PDB entry 7XL4 | electron microscopy, 3.86 A resolution | chains A and B of the 7 polymer chains in the assembly

== Chain A (and B) ==
Molecule: DNA-directed RNA polymerase subunit alpha
Source organism: Pseudomonas aeruginosa PAO1
Notes: EC 2.7.7.6; chain B of this document is another copy of the same molecule, construct and numbering; everything in this record applies to it too
Reference sequence: O52760 (RPOA_PSEAE); residue numbers follow UniProt; this construct covers 1-333
Amino-acid sequence (345 residues; each row starts with the number of its first residue; numbers below 1 keep their minus sign (Met-11 is residue -11)):
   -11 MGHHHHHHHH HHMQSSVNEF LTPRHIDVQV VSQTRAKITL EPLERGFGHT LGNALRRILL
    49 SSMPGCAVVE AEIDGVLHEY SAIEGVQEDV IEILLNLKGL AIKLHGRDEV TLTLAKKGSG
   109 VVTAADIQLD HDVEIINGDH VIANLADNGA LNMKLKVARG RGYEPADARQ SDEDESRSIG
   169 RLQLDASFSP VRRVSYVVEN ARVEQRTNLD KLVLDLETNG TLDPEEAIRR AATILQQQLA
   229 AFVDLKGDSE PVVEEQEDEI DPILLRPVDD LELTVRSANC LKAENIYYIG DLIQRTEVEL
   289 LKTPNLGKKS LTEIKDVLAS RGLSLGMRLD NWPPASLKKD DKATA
Disordered / not traced: -11 to 7, 233-333 (chain B: -11 to 5, 135-138, 158-168, 233-333)
Construct notes: initiating methionine (-11); expression tag (-10 to 0)

== How chain A and chain B interact ==
Residue-residue contacts - 50 pairs, chain A then chain B:
  Thr10(A) - Gln225(B)  hydrogen bond (side chain-backbone)
  Pro11(A) - Gln226(B)
  Pro11(A) - Ala229(B)
  Ile14(A) - Phe230(B)  hydrophobic
  Glu32(A) - Arg149(B)  salt bridge
  Glu32(A) - Gln226(B)
  Phe35(A) - Ile46(B)  hydrophobic
  Phe35(A) - Ser50(B)
  Phe35(A) - Arg149(B)
  Phe35(A) - Ile222(B)  hydrophobic
  Phe35(A) - Gln226(B)
  His37(A) - Arg45(B)
  Thr38(A) - Ala42(B)
  Thr38(A) - Arg45(B)
  Arg45(A) - Gly34(B)  hydrogen bond (side chain-backbone)
  Arg45(A) - Thr38(B)  hydrogen bond
  Ile46(A) - Phe35(B)  hydrophobic
  Ser49(A) - Phe35(B)
  Ser50(A) - Phe8(B)
  Arg149(A) - Glu7(B)
  Arg149(A) - Phe8(B)
  Glu213(A) - Phe230(B)
  Ile216(A) - Phe230(B)  hydrophobic
  Arg217(A) - Phe230(B)
  Arg217(A) - Asp232(B)
  Ala220(A) - Leu227(B)  hydrophobic
  Ala220(A) - Phe230(B)
  Thr221(A) - Asp232(B)
  Ile222(A) - Phe8(B)  hydrophobic
  Ile222(A) - Phe35(B)  hydrophobic
  Leu223(A) - Leu39(B)  hydrophobic
  Leu223(A) - Leu227(B)  hydrophobic
  Gln224(A) - Gln224(B)  hydrogen bond
  Gln226(A) - Leu9(B)
  Gln226(A) - Pro11(B)
  Gln226(A) - Phe35(B)
  Gln226(A) - Leu39(B)
  Leu227(A) - Leu43(B)  hydrophobic
  Leu227(A) - Leu223(B)  hydrophobic
  Ala229(A) - Pro11(B)
  Ala229(A) - His13(B)
  Phe230(A) - His13(B)
  Phe230(A) - Ile26(B)  hydrophobic
  Phe230(A) - Leu28(B)  hydrophobic
  Phe230(A) - Leu43(B)  hydrophobic
  Phe230(A) - Ile216(B)  hydrophobic
  Phe230(A) - Arg217(B)  hydrogen bond (backbone-side chain)
  Val231(A) - Arg217(B)  hydrogen bond (backbone-side chain)
  Asp232(A) - Arg12(B)
  Asp232(A) - Arg217(B)  hydrogen bond (backbone-side chain)
Interface residues without a listed pair, chain A (33 interface residues in all): Phe8, Leu9, Arg12, Leu39, Asn41, Ala42, Pro52
Interface residues without a listed pair, chain B (36 interface residues in all): Asn6, Leu31, Glu32, His37, Asn41, Ala220, Val231

== Summary ==
33 residues of chain A and 36 residues of chain B are in contact, with 7 hydrogen bonds and 1 salt bridge.
Polar contacts include Glu32(A)-Arg149(B), Thr10(A)-Gln225(B) and Arg45(A)-Gly34(B).
Chain A and chain B are both DNA-directed RNA polymerase subunit alpha (Pseudomonas aeruginosa PAO1); the
structure, Cryo-EM structure of Pseudomonas aeruginosa RNAP sigmaS holoenzyme complexes with transcription
factor SutA (closed lobe), was determined by electron microscopy, deposited together with 7F0R, 7VF9 and 7XL3.
